PDB entry 4INR | X-ray diffraction, 2.70 A resolution | chains V and W of the 28 polymer chains in the assembly

== Chain V ==
Molecule: Proteasome component PUP1
From: Saccharomyces cerevisiae
Notes: EC 3.4.25.1
Reference sequence: P25043 (PSB7_YEAST); residues 1-232 here correspond to UniProt positions 30-261 (UniProt number = residue number + 29)
Sequence (232 residues; numbered 1 to 232; the number before each row is that of its first residue):
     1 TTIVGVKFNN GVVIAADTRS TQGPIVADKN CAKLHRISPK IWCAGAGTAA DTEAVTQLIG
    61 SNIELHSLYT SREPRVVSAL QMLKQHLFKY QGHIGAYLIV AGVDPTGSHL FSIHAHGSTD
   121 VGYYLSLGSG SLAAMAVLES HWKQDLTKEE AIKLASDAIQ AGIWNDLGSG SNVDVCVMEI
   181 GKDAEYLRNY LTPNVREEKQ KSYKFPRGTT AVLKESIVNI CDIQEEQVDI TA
Disordered / not traced: 223-232
Covalently attached groups: N3Phe-Leu-Leu-Phe(4-NH2CH2)-methyl vinyl sulfone, bound form (1G1) linked to Thr-1
Residues lining bound ligands: 1G1 (N3Phe-Leu-Leu-Phe(4-NH2CH2)-methyl vinyl sulfone, bound form): Arg-19, Ser-20, Thr-21, Gln-22, Ala-27, Cys-31, Ala-32, Lys-33, His-35, Gly-45, Ala-46, Gly-47, Thr-48, Ala-49, Thr-52, Glu-53, Gly-128, Ser-129, Gly-168
UniProt features mapped onto this chain:
  - active site: Thr-1 (Nucleophile)
Reported in the primary citation:
  - binding site for 1G1: Thr-1, Glu-53
  - catalytic residues: Thr-1
  - binding site for 1G1: Gln-22 (proposed by the authors, not directly observed)

== Chain W ==
Molecule: Proteasome component PUP3
From: Saccharomyces cerevisiae
Notes: EC 3.4.25.1
Reference sequence: P25451 (PSB3_YEAST); residues 0-204 here correspond to UniProt positions 1-205 (UniProt number = residue number + 1)
Sequence (205 residues; each row starts with the number of its first residue; numbering starts at 0):
     0 MSDPSSINGG IVVAMTGKDC VAIACDLRLG SQSLGVSNKF EKIFHYGHVF LGITGLATDV
    60 TTLNEMFRYK TNLYKLKEER AIEPETFTQL VSSSLYERRF GPYFVGPVVA GINSKSGKPF
   120 IAGFDLIGCI DEAKDFIVSG TASDQLFGMC ESLYEPNLEP EDLFETISQA LLNAADRDAL
   180 SGWGAVVYII KKDEVVKRYL KMRQD
Disordered / not traced: 0
Residues lining bound ligands: 1G1 (N3Phe-Leu-Leu-Phe(4-NH2CH2)-methyl vinyl sulfone, bound form): Arg-98, Asp-124, Leu-125, Ile-126, Cys-128, Ile-129, Asp-130
UniProt features mapped onto this chain:
  - modified residue: Ser-30 (Phosphoserine)
  - cross-link: Lys-69 (Glycyl lysine isopeptide (Lys-Gly) (interchain with G-Cter in ubiquitin))

== Chain V / chain W interface ==
Residue-residue contacts (67; chain V residue first):
  Gln-22(V) / Phe-146(W)
  Ile-25(V) / Asp-143(W)
  Ile-25(V) / Phe-146(W)  hydrophobic
  Val-26(V) / Phe-146(W)
  Ala-27(V) / Asp-130(W)
  Ala-27(V) / Phe-146(W)  hydrophobic
  Asp-28(V) / Asp-130(W)
  Asp-28(V) / Glu-131(W)
  Lys-29(V) / Glu-150(W)  salt bridge
  Thr-48(V) / Ile-126(W)
  Ala-49(V) / Cys-128(W)  hydrophobic
  Ala-50(V) / Tyr-95(W)
  Ala-50(V) / Ile-126(W)  hydrophobic
  Ala-50(V) / Cys-128(W)  hydrophobic
  Asp-51(V) / Tyr-95(W)  hydrogen bond
  Asp-51(V) / Arg-98(W)  salt bridge
  Ala-54(V) / Tyr-95(W)
  Tyr-90(V) / Phe-99(W)  hydrophobic
  His-93(V) / Arg-98(W)  hydrogen bond (backbone-side chain)
  His-93(V) / Phe-99(W)
  Arg-196(V) / Glu-150(W)  salt bridge
  Lys-199(V) / Ser-151(W)
  Lys-199(V) / Tyr-153(W)  hydrogen bond (side chain-backbone)
  Ser-202(V) / Glu-154(W)  hydrogen bond
  Tyr-203(V) / Ser-151(W)
  Tyr-203(V) / Leu-152(W)  hydrophobic
  Lys-204(V) / Glu-154(W)
  Lys-204(V) / Asp-161(W)  salt bridge
  Phe-205(V) / Leu-152(W)  hydrophobic
  Phe-205(V) / Glu-164(W)
  Phe-205(V) / Gln-168(W)
  Pro-206(V) / Glu-164(W)
  Arg-207(V) / Glu-158(W)
  Arg-207(V) / Glu-160(W)  salt bridge
  Arg-207(V) / Asp-161(W)  salt bridge
  Gly-208(V) / Glu-164(W)  hydrogen bond (backbone-side chain)
  Thr-209(V) / Glu-164(W)  hydrogen bond (backbone-side chain)
  Thr-210(V) / Glu-164(W)  hydrogen bond (backbone-side chain)
  Thr-210(V) / Ser-167(W)
  Thr-210(V) / Gln-168(W)  hydrogen bond
  Thr-210(V) / Leu-199(W)
  Ala-211(V) / Leu-199(W)
  Ala-211(V) / Lys-200(W)  hydrogen bond (backbone-backbone)
  Val-212(V) / Phe-163(W)  hydrophobic
  Val-212(V) / Tyr-198(W)
  Leu-213(V) / Tyr-198(W)  hydrogen bond (backbone-backbone)
  Leu-213(V) / Leu-199(W)
  Leu-213(V) / Lys-200(W)
  Lys-214(V) / Lys-196(W)
  Lys-214(V) / Arg-197(W)
  Lys-214(V) / Tyr-198(W)  hydrogen bond (backbone-backbone)
  Glu-215(V) / Val-195(W)
  Glu-215(V) / Lys-196(W)
  Glu-215(V) / Arg-197(W)  salt bridge
  Ser-216(V) / Val-195(W)
  Ser-216(V) / Lys-196(W)  hydrogen bond (backbone-backbone)
  Ile-217(V) / Val-194(W)
  Val-218(V) / His-44(W)
  Val-218(V) / Tyr-187(W)  hydrophobic
  Val-218(V) / Val-194(W)  hydrogen bond (backbone-backbone)
  Val-218(V) / Lys-196(W)
  Asn-219(V) / His-44(W)
  Ile-220(V) / Gly-46(W)
  Ile-220(V) / His-47(W)
  Ile-220(V) / Phe-49(W)  hydrophobic
  Ile-220(V) / Val-194(W)  hydrophobic
  Asp-222(V) / Lys-74(W)  salt bridge
Other interface residues (no listed pair), chain V (37 interface residues in all): Gln-57, Ile-94
Other interface residues (no listed pair), chain W (40 interface residues in all): Gln-88, Asp-124, Asp-134, Leu-157, Thr-165, Leu-171

== Summary ==
37 residues of chain V and 40 residues of chain W are in contact, with 13 hydrogen bonds and 8 salt bridges.
Polar pairs include Lys-29(V)/Glu-150(W), Asp-51(V)/Arg-98(W) and Arg-196(V)/Glu-150(W). Ligands of chain W:
compound 1G1. The paper reports the catalytic residue Thr-1(V); a binding site for 1G1 at Thr-1(V), Glu-53(V)
and Gln-22(V).
Chain V is Proteasome component PUP1 and chain W is Proteasome component PUP3, both from Saccharomyces
cerevisiae; the structure, Yeast 20S proteasome in complex with the vinyl sulfone LU102, was determined by
X-ray diffraction, deposited together with 4INT and 4INU.
